PDB entry 5I5L | X-ray diffraction, 2.70 A resolution | chain A

Chain A:
Molecule: Bacteriophytochrome protein
From: Agrobacterium fabrum str. C58
Reference sequence: Q7CY45 (Q7CY45_AGRFC); residues 10-504 here correspond to UniProt positions 1-495 (UniProt number = residue number - 9)
Sequence (501 residues; numbered 10 to 510; the number before each row is that of its first residue):
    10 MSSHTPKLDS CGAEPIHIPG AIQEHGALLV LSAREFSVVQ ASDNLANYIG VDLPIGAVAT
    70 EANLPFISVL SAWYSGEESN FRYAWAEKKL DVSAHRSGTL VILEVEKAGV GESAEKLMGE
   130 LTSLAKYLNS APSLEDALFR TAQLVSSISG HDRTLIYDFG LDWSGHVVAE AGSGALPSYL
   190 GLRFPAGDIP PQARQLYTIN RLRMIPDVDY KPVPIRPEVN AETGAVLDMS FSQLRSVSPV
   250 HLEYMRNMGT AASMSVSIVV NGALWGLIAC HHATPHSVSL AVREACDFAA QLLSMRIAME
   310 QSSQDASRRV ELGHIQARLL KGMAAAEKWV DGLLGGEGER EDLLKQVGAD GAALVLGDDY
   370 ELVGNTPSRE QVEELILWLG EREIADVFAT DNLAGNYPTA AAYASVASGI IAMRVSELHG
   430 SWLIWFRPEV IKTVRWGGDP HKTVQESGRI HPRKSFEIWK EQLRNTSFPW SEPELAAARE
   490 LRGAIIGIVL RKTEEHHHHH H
Not modelled in the structure: 10-18, 427-428, 456-457, 503-510
Covalently attached groups: biliverdine ix alpha (BLA) linked to C20
Construct notes: expression tag (505-510)
Metal / ion sites: Ca2+: D167, F168
Ligand contacts: biliverdine ix alpha (BLA): I25, L164, Y166, V176, Y188, F193, G196, D197, I198, P199, A202, Y206, R212, I214, R244, V246, S247, V249, H250, Y253, M257, S262, M263, S264, L276, H280, I459, H460, P461
What the authors report for this chain:
  - self-association interface (contacts with another copy of this molecule); pairs are residue here / residue on that copy: E87-S132
  - binding site for biliverdine ix alpha: C20, P461
  - contacts within the chain: D197-R462 (salt bridge)

Summary:
Covalently linked biliverdine ix alpha: at C20. The Ca2+ site is built by D167 and F168. The paper reports a
binding site for biliverdine ix alpha at C20 and P461; a self-association interface involving E87 and S132.
Chain A is Bacteriophytochrome protein (Agrobacterium fabrum str. C58); the structure, The photosensory module
(PAS-GAF-PHY) of the bacterial phytochrome Agp1 (AtBphP1) in the Pr form, chromophore modelled ..., was
determined by X-ray diffraction (same publication as 5HSQ).
